PDB entry 1JYU | X-ray diffraction, 2.75 A resolution | chain A

# Chain A
Protein: Growth factor receptor-bound protein 2
From: Homo sapiens
Notes: fragment: SH2 Domain
UniProt: P62993 (GRB2_HUMAN); residues 60-151 here = UniProt positions 60-151
Amino-acid sequence (96 residues; numbered 56 to 151; the number before each row is that of its first residue):
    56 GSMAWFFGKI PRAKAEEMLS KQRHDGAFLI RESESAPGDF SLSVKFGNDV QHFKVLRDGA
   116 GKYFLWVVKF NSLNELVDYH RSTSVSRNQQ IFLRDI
Construct notes: cloning artifact (56-59)
Swiss-Prot annotation at these positions:
  - modified residue: K109 (N6-acetyllysine)
  - cross-link: K109 (Glycyl lysine isopeptide (Lys-Gly) (interchain with G-Cter in ubiquitin))
  - mutagenesis: E89 (E89K: No effect on the interaction with SOS1), S90 (S90N: No effect on the interaction with SOS1), K109 (K109R: Loss of polyubiquitination), V123 (V123P: Strong loss of clustering of phospho-LAT at the T-cell plasma membrane)

# Summary
UniProt lists 4 mutagenesis sites.
Chain A is Growth factor receptor-bound protein 2 (Homo sapiens); the structure, Xray Structure of Grb2 SH2
Domain, was determined by X-ray diffraction together with 1JYQ and 1JYR from the same study.
